Entry 6E5U (X-ray diffraction, 3.80 A resolution); this record covers chains C and Y of the 8 polymer chains in the assembly.

# Chain C
Name: Nuclear RNA export factor 1
From: Homo sapiens
Reference sequence: Q9UBU9 (NXF1_HUMAN); residues 116-619 here = UniProt positions 116-619
Amino-acid sequence (508 residues; row label = number of the first residue in the row):
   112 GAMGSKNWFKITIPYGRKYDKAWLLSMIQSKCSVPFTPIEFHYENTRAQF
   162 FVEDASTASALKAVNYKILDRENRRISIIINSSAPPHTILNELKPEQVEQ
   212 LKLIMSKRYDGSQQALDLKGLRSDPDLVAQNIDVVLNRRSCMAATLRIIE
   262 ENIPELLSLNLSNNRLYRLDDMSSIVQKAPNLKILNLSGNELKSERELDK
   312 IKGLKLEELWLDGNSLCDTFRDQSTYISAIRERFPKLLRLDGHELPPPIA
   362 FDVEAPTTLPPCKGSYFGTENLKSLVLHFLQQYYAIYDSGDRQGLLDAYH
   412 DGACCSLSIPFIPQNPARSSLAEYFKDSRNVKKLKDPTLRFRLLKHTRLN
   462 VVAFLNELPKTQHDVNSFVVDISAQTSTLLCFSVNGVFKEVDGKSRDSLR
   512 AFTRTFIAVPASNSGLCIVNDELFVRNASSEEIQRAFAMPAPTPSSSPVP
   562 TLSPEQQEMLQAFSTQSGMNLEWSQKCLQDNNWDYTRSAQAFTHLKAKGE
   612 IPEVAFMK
Not modelled in the structure: 112-204, 424-429, 550-619
Sequence notes: expression tag (112-115)

# Chain Y
Name: Non-structural protein 1
From: Influenza A virus
Reference sequence: I7CAR2 (I7CAR2_9INFA); aligned to UniProt positions 73-225 over residues 78-230 (the alignment contains insertions or deletions, so no single offset holds)
Amino-acid sequence (153 residues; each row starts with the number of its first residue):
    78 SDEAFKMPASRYLTDMTIEEMSRDWFMLMPKQKVAGPLCVRMDQAIMDKN
   128 IILKANFSVIFDRLETLTLLRAFTEEGAIVGEISPLPSLPGHTNEDVKNA
   178 IGVLIGGLEWNDNTVRVSETLQRFAWRSSNENGGPPLTPTQKRKMAGTIR
   228 SEV
Not modelled in the structure: 78-87, 137-141, 203-230
Sequence notes: engineered mutation Pro85 (Leu in I7CAR2)
From the paper describing this entry:
  - mutagenesis - F103A/F138A: decreased localization to poly(A) RNA
  - mutagenesis - F103A/F138A: decreased binding to NXF1 NXT1

# Interface between chain C and chain Y
Pairs across the interface (13):
  Gln486(C) - Phe103(Y)
  Gln486(C) - Met104(Y)  hydrogen bond (side chain-backbone)
  Gln486(C) - Leu105(Y)
  Thr487(C) - Phe103(Y)
  Ser488(C) - Trp102(Y)
  Ser488(C) - Phe103(Y)  hydrogen bond (backbone-backbone)
  Ser488(C) - Ala155(Y)
  Leu490(C) - Phe103(Y)
  Ala519(C) - Phe103(Y)
  Pro521(C) - Asp101(Y)
  Pro521(C) - Trp102(Y)
  Pro521(C) - Phe103(Y)
  Ser523(C) - Asp101(Y)  hydrogen bond
Also at the interface, not in a pair above, chain C (13 interface residues in all): Thr380, Asn382, Thr489, Leu491, Val520, Ala522
Also at the interface, not in a pair above, chain Y (7 interface residues in all): Pro107
From the paper, about this interface:
  - hot spots on chain Y (mutagenesis) - F103A: decreased binding to Nuclear RNA export factor 1 (chain C)
  - hot spots on chain Y (mutagenesis) - F138A: decreased binding to NXF1 NXT1

# In short
13 residues of chain C face 7 of chain Y across their interface, with 3 hydrogen bonds. Among the polar pairs
are Gln486(C)-Met104(Y), Ser523(C)-Asp101(Y) and Ser488(C)-Phe103(Y). From the paper: F103A/F138A and F138A of
chain Y reduce binding to NXF1 NXT1; F103A/F138A of chain Y reduce localization to poly(A) RNA.
Chain C is Nuclear RNA export factor 1 (Homo sapiens) and chain Y is Non-structural protein 1 (Influenza A
virus); the structure, Crystal structure of the mRNA export receptor NXF1/NXT1 in complex with influenza virus
NS1 protein, was determined by X-ray diffraction.
